Entry 2D2M (X-ray diffraction, 2.85 A resolution); this record covers chains A and D of the 4 polymer chains in the assembly.

== Chain A ==
Molecule: Giant hemoglobin, A1(b) globin chain
From: Oligobrachia mashikoi
Reference sequence: Q7M419 (GLBB_OLIMA); residues 1-140 here correspond to UniProt positions 17-156 (UniProt number = residue number + 16)
Chain sequence (140 residues; each row starts with the number of its first residue):
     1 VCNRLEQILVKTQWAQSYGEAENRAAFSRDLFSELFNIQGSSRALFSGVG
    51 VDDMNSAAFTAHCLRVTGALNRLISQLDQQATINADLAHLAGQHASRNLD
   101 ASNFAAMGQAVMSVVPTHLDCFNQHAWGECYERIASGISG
Disulfides: Cys-2/Cys-130
Metal / ion sites: heme Fe: His-94 (together with oxygen molecule)
Small-molecule neighbours:
  - heme (HEM): Leu-35, Gln-39, Ser-42, Leu-45, Phe-46, Gly-48, Val-49, His-62, Arg-65, Val-66, Ala-69, Leu-70, Leu-90, Gln-93, His-94, Arg-97, Leu-99, Asn-103, Phe-104, Met-107, Tyr-131, Ile-134, Ala-135, Ile-138
  - heme / oxygen molecule: Phe-32, Leu-35, Gln-39, Ser-42, Leu-45, Phe-46, Gly-48, Val-49, His-62, Arg-65, Val-66, Ala-69, Leu-70, Leu-90, Gln-93, His-94, Arg-97, Leu-99, Asn-103, Phe-104, Met-107, Tyr-131, Ile-134, Ala-135, Ile-138
  - oxygen molecule (OXY): Phe-32, Phe-46, His-62, Val-66, His-94, Met-107
Swiss-Prot annotation at these positions:
  - binding site (hydrogen sulfide): Cys-63
  - binding site (heme b): His-94

== Chain D ==
Molecule: Giant hemoglobin, B1(d) globin chain
From: Oligobrachia mashikoi
Reference sequence: Q5KSB7 (Q5KSB7_OLIMA); residues 1-145 here correspond to UniProt positions 17-161 (UniProt number = residue number + 16)
Chain sequence (145 residues; numbered 1 to 145; the number before each row is that of its first residue):
     1 ECCSRGDAEVVISEWDQVFNAAMAGSSESAVGVAIFDAFFASSGVSPSMF
    51 PGGGDSNNPEFLAQVSRVVSGADIAINSLTNRATCDSLLSHLNAQHRAIS
   101 GVTGAAVTHLSQAISSVVAQVLPSAHIDAWEYCMAYIAAGIGAGL
Disulfides: Cys-3/Cys-133
Metal / ion sites: heme Fe: His-96 (together with oxygen molecule)
Small-molecule neighbours:
  - heme (HEM): Phe-39, Val-45, Met-49, Phe-50, Pro-51, Gln-64, Arg-67, Val-68, Gly-71, Ala-72, Leu-92, Gln-95, His-96, Ile-99, Gly-101, Val-102, Ala-106, Val-107, Leu-110, Ser-111, Ile-141
  - heme / oxygen molecule: Phe-36, Phe-39, Val-45, Met-49, Phe-50, Pro-51, Gln-64, Arg-67, Val-68, Gly-71, Ala-72, Leu-92, Gln-95, His-96, Ile-99, Gly-101, Val-102, Ala-106, Val-107, Leu-110, Ser-111, Ile-141
  - oxygen molecule (OXY): Phe-36, Phe-50, Gln-64, Val-68, His-96
Swiss-Prot annotation at these positions:
  - binding site (heme b): His-96

== Chain A / chain D interface ==
Contacting residue pairs (27):
  Lys-11(A) / Gly-25(D)  hydrogen bond (side chain-backbone)
  Arg-24(A) / Asp-73(D)  salt bridge
  Arg-24(A) / Asn-77(D)
  Ala-57(A) / Ala-83(D)
  Ala-57(A) / Thr-84(D)
  Ala-57(A) / Ser-87(D)
  Ala-58(A) / Ser-87(D)
  Ala-61(A) / Ser-87(D)
  Ala-61(A) / Leu-88(D)
  Leu-64(A) / Ile-74(D)  hydrophobic
  Leu-64(A) / Leu-88(D)  hydrophobic
  Arg-65(A) / Ile-74(D)
  Arg-65(A) / His-91(D)  hydrogen bond
  Gly-68(A) / Ser-70(D)
  Arg-72(A) / Ser-66(D)
  Arg-72(A) / Arg-67(D)
  Arg-72(A) / Ser-70(D)
  Ser-75(A) / Gly-25(D)
  Gln-76(A) / Ser-66(D)
  Ala-81(A) / Pro-59(D)  hydrophobic
  Thr-82(A) / Leu-62(D)
  Thr-82(A) / Ala-63(D)
  Ala-85(A) / Pro-59(D)
  Ala-85(A) / Ala-63(D)  hydrophobic
  Asp-86(A) / Ala-63(D)
  Asp-86(A) / Arg-67(D)  salt bridge
  His-89(A) / Arg-67(D)
Interface residues without a listed pair, chain A (17 interface residues in all): Thr-60
Interface residues without a listed pair, chain D (17 interface residues in all): Glu-28, Glu-60

== In short ==
Chain A and chain D each contribute 17 residues to their interface, with 2 hydrogen bonds and 2 salt bridges.
Polar pairs include Arg-24(A)/Asp-73(D), Asp-86(A)/Arg-67(D) and Lys-11(A)/Gly-25(D). Heme is bound between
chain A and chain D.
Here chain A is Giant hemoglobin, A1(b) globin chain and chain D is Giant hemoglobin, B1(d) globin chain, both
from Oligobrachia mashikoi. Entry 2D2M (Structure of an extracellular giant hemoglobin of the gutless beard
worm Oligobrachia mashikoi) was determined by X-ray diffraction, deposited together with 2D2N.
